Entry 4C0W (X-ray diffraction, 1.60 A resolution); this record covers chain A.

# Chain A
Name: FMN-dependent NADH-azoreductase 1
Source organism: Pseudomonas putida
Notes: EC 1.7.-.-, 1.6.5.2
Reference sequence: Q88IY3 (AZOR1_PSEPK); residue numbers follow UniProt; this construct covers 1-203
Chain sequence (203 residues; numbered 1 to 203; the number before each row is that of its first residue):
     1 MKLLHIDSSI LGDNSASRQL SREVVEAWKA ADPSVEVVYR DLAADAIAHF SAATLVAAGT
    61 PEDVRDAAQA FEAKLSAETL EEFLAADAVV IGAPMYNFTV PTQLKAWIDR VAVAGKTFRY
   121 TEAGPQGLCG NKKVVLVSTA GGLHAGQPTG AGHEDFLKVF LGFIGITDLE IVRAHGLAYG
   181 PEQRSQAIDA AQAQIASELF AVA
Unresolved in the structure: 202-203
Differences from the reference sequence: conflict Val202 (Ala in Q88IY3)
Curated features (UniProtKB/Swiss-Prot):
  - binding site (FMN): Ser9, Ser15 to Ser17, Met95 to Phe98, Thr139 to Gly142
Small-molecule neighbours: FMN (flavin mononucleotide): Ser9, Leu11, Asn14, Ser15, Ala16, Ser17, Arg18, Phe50, Pro94, Met95, Tyr96, Asn97, Phe98, Thr139, Ala140, Gly141, Gly142, Leu177, Arg184
Reported in the primary citation:
  - self-association interface (contacts with another copy of this molecule); pairs are residue here / residue on that copy: Ile47-His49, His49-Thr102, Phe50-Gln103, Asn97-Asp109 (hydrogen bond), Lys105-Tyr96 (hydrogen bond), Ala43, Asn97, Pro148
  - binding site for flavin mononucleotide: Ser9, Leu11, Ser15, Ala16, Ser17, Phe50, Pro94 to Pro101, Thr139, Gly141, Gly142
  - contacts within the chain: Lys105-Asp109 (salt bridge)
  - conformationally variable residues (side-chain flip): His144
  - binding site for dodecaethylene glycol: Asn97
  - catalytic residues: Asn97, His144 (proposed by the authors, not directly observed)

# Overview
Ligands of chain A: flavin mononucleotide. From UniProt: 12 FMN-binding residues. The paper reports catalytic
residues Asn97 and His144; a binding site for flavin mononucleotide at Ser9, Leu11 and Ser15 among others.
Chain A is FMN-dependent NADH-azoreductase 1 (Pseudomonas putida); the structure, The crystal strucuture of
native PpAzoR, was determined by X-ray diffraction, deposited together with 4C0X and 4C14.
